3AVV - chains A and T of the 3 polymer chains in the assembly; structure by X-ray diffraction, 3.12 A resolution.

Chain A:
Name: Elongation factor Ts, Elongation factor Tu, LINKER, Q beta replicase
From: Escherichia coli O157:H7
UniProtKB: chimeric construct of P0A6P3, P0A6N3, Q8LTE0: residues 1-283 from P0A6P3 (EFTS_ECO57) positions 1-283 (same numbers); residues 285-678 from P0A6N3 positions 1-394 (UniProt number = residue number - 284); residues 695-1283 from Q8LTE0 positions 1-589 (UniProt number = residue number - 694)
Amino-acid sequence (1289 residues; each row starts with the number of its first residue):
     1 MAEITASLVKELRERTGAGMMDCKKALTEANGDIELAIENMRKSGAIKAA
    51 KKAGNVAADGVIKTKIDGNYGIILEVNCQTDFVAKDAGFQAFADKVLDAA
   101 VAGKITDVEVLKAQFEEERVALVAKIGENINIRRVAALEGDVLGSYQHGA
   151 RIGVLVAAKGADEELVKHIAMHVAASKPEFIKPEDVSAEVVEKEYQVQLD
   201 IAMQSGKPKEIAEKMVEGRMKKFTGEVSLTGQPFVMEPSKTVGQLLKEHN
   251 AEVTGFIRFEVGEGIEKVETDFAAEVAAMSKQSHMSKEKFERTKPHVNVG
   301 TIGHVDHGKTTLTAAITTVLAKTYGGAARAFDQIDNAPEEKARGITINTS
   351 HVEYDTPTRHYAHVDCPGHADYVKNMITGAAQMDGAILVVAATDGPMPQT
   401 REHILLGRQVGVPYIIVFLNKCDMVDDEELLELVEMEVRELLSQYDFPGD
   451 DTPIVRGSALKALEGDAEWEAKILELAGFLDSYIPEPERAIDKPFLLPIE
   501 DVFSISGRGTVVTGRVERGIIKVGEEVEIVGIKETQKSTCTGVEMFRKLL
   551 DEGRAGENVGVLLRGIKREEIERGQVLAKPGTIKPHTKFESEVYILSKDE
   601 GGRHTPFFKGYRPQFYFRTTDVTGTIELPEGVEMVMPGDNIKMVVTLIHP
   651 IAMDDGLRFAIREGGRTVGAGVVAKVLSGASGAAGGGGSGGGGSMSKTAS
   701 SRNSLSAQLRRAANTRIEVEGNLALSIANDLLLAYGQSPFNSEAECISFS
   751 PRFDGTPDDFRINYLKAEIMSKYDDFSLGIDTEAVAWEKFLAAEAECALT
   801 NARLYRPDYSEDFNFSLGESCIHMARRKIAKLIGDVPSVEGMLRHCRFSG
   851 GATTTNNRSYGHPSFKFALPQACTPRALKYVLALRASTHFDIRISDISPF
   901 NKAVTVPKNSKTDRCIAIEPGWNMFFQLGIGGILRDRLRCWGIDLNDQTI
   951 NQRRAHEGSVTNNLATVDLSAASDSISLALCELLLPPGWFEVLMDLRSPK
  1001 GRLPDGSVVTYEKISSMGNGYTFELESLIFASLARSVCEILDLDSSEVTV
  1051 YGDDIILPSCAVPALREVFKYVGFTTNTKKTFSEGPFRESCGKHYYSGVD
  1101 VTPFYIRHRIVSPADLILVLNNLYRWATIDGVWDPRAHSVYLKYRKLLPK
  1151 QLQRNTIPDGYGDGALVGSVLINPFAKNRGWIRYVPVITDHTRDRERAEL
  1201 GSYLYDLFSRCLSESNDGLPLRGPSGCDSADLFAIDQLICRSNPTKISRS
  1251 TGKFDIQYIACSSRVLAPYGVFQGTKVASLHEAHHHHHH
Unresolved in the structure: 1, 287-289, 327-347, 681-699, 1217-1233, 1265-1289
Sequence notes: linker (284); expression tag (1284-1289)
Metal / ion sites: Ca2+ site 1: Asp-968, Leu-969; Ca2+ site 2: Asp-968, Asp-1053 (shared with 1 residue of chain G)
Swiss-Prot annotation at these positions:
  - region: Thr-80 to Val-83 (Involved in Mg(2+) ion dislocation from EF-Tu)

Chain T:
Molecule: 13-nt RNA strand
Sequence (13 nucleotides; numbered 2101 to 2113; the number before each row is that of its first residue):
  2101 AACGAUGGACCCA
Unresolved in the structure: 2101-2102

Interface between chain A and chain T:
Residue-residue contacts (44):
  Arg-666(A) / C2112(T)  salt bridge to the phosphate
  Arg-847(A) / G2107(T)  salt bridge to the phosphate
  Ser-849(A) / U2106(T)  phosphate contact
  Gly-850(A) / U2106(T)  phosphate contact
  Gly-851(A) / A2105(T)  phosphate contact
  Gly-851(A) / U2106(T)  hydrogen bond to the phosphate
  Ala-852(A) / A2105(T)  hydrogen bond to the phosphate
  Ala-852(A) / U2106(T)  phosphate contact
  Asn-857(A) / C2103(T)  hydrogen bond to the base
  Asn-857(A) / G2104(T)  hydrogen bond to the phosphate
  Arg-858(A) / G2104(T)  hydrogen bond to the phosphate
  Arg-858(A) / A2105(T)  salt bridge to the phosphate
  Ser-859(A) / C2103(T)  base contact
  Val-906(A) / G2104(T)  base contact
  Val-906(A) / A2105(T)  base contact
  Pro-907(A) / G2104(T)  base contact
  Arg-914(A) / A2105(T)  base contact
  Ile-916(A) / A2105(T)  sugar contact
  Ala-917(A) / A2105(T)  sugar contact
  Ile-918(A) / A2105(T)  sugar contact
  Met-924(A) / U2106(T)  sugar contact
  Leu-928(A) / U2106(T)  phosphate contact
  Leu-928(A) / G2107(T)  phosphate contact
  Arg-935(A) / G2107(T)  sugar contact
  Leu-945(A) / G2108(T)  sugar contact
  Asn-946(A) / G2108(T)  sugar contact
  Asn-946(A) / A2109(T)  sugar contact
  Asp-947(A) / G2108(T)  hydrogen bond to the sugar
  Gln-948(A) / G2107(T)  hydrogen bond to the base
  Gln-948(A) / G2108(T)  base contact
  Met-1017(A) / A2105(T)  base contact
  Gly-1018(A) / A2105(T)  hydrogen bond to the sugar
  Gly-1018(A) / U2106(T)  sugar contact
  Asn-1019(A) / U2106(T)  sugar contact
  Gly-1020(A) / U2106(T)  sugar contact
  Phe-1023(A) / G2107(T)  sugar contact
  Tyr-1051(A) / G2107(T)  base contact
  Tyr-1051(A) / G2108(T)  sugar contact
  Gly-1160(A) / C2111(T)  sugar contact
  Tyr-1161(A) / C2111(T)  sugar contact
  Asn-1243(A) / A2113(T)  base contact
  Gln-1257(A) / C2112(T)  sugar contact
  Gln-1257(A) / A2113(T)  sugar contact
  Ile-1259(A) / C2112(T)  phosphate contact
Other interface residues (no listed pair), chain A (36 interface residues in all): Val-904, Glu-1024, Gly-1162

Summary:
36 residues of chain A and 10 residues of chain T are in contact; the contacts include 8 hydrogen bonds and 3
salt bridges. Polar pairs include Asn-857(A)/C2103(T), Gln-948(A)/G2107(T) and Asp-947(A)/G2108(T). The Ca2+
site 1 is built by Asp-968(A) and Leu-969(A).
Here chain A is Elongation factor Ts, Elongation factor Tu, LINKER, Q beta replicase (Escherichia coli
O157:H7) and chain T is a 13-nt RNA strand. Entry 3AVV (Structure of viral RNA polymerase complex 3) was
determined by X-ray diffraction together with 3AVT, 3AVU, 3AVW, 3AVX and 3AVY from the same study.
